PDB entry 9D6F | electron microscopy, 4.24 A resolution (low resolution: residue-level contacts below are approximate; hydrogen-bond / salt-bridge calls are withheld) | chains A and D of the 5 polymer chains in the assembly

# Chain A
Protein: 445-3 Fab heavy chain
Source organism: Mus musculus
Notes: antibody fragment or engineered binder
Sequence (225 residues; numbered -1 to 223; the number before each row is that of its first residue; numbers below 1 keep their minus sign (Ser-1 is residue -1)):
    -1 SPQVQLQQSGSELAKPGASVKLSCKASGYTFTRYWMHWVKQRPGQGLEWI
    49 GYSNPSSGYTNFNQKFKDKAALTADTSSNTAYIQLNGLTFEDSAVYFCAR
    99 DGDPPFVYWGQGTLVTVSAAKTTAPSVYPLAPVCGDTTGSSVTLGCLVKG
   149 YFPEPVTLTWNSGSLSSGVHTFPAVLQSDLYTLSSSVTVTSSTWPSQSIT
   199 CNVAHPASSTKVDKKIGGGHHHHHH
Disordered / not traced: -1 to 0, 100-101, 116-223
Disulfide bonds: Cys22-Cys96

# Chain D
Protein: Type 1 fimbrin D-mannose specific adhesin FimH, Donor strand complemented with FimG peptide 'triple mutant'
Source organism: Escherichia coli
UniProtKB: chimeric construct of P08191, P08190: residues 1-279 from P08191 (FIMH_ECOLI) positions 22-300 (UniProt number = residue number + 21); residues 287-300 from P08190 positions 24-37 (UniProt number = residue number - 263)
Sequence (310 residues; numbered 1 to 310; the number before each row is that of its first residue):
     1 FACKTASGTAIPIGAASANVYVNLAPAVNVGQNLVVDLSTQIFCHNDYPE
    51 TITDYVTLQRGSAYGGVLSSFSGTVKYSGSSYPFPTTSETPRVVYNSRTD
   101 KPWPVALYLTPVSSAGGVAIKAGSLIAVLILRQTNNYNSDDFQFVWNIYA
   151 NNDVVVPTGGCDVSARDVTVTLPDYPGSVPIPLTVYCAKSQNLGYYLSGT
   201 TADAGNSIFTNTASFSPAQGVGVQLTRQGTIIPANNTVSLGAVGTSAVSL
   251 GLTANYARTGGQVTAGNVQSIIGVTFVYQGGSSGGGADVTITVNGKVVAK
   301 GGHHHHHHHH
Disordered / not traced: 165-310
Construct notes: engineered mutation Ser7 (Asn28 in P08191), Ala15 (Gly36 in P08191), Ala16 (Gly37 in P08191), Ala27 (Val48 in P08191), Ser70 (Asn91 in P08191), Gln228 (Asn249 in P08191); linker (280-286); expression tag (301-310)
Disulfide bonds: Cys3-Cys44
From the paper describing this entry:
  - mutagenesis - V27A: unchanged binding to mannoside ligand
  - mutagenesis - G15A/G16A/V27A (K_d_ > 2000 nM): abolished binding to Ligand
  - mutagenesis - V27A: decreased binding to ligand

# Chain A / chain D interface
Pairs across the interface - 14 pairs, chain A then chain D:
  Thr30(A) - Thr110(D)
  Arg31(A) - Ser72(D)
  Trp33(A) - Ser81(D)
  Trp33(A) - Pro83(D)
  Tyr50(A) - Ser81(D)
  Tyr50(A) - Pro83(D)
  Ser54(A) - Thr110(D)
  Ser55(A) - Gln32(D)
  Tyr57(A) - Gly79(D)
  Tyr57(A) - Ser80(D)
  Tyr57(A) - Ser81(D)
  Asn59(A) - Ser80(D)
  Asn59(A) - Tyr82(D)
  Asp99(A) - Thr87(D)
Also at the interface, not in a pair above, chain A (10 interface residues in all): Asn52
Also at the interface, not in a pair above, chain D (10 interface residues in all): Pro111
Interface features reported in the paper:
  - epitope / paratope residues, chain D: Ser80(D), Ser81(D), Tyr82(D)

# Summary
Chain A and chain D each contribute 10 residues to their interface. The paper reports that G15A/G16A/V27A of
chain D abolish binding to Ligand; epitope/paratope residues Ser80(D), Ser81(D) and Tyr82(D).
Chain A is 445-3 Fab heavy chain (Mus musculus) and chain D is Type 1 fimbrin D-mannose specific adhesin FimH,
Donor strand complemented with FimG peptide 'triple mutant' (Escherichia coli); the structure, Cryo-EM
structure of E. coli FimH lectin domain bound to Fabs 440-2 and 454-3, was determined by electron microscopy,
deposited together with 8V3J and 8V93.
